PDB entry 2Q8P | X-ray diffraction, 1.95 A resolution | chain A

# Chain A
Name: Iron-regulated surface determinant E
Organism: Staphylococcus aureus subsp. aureus
UniProtKB: Q7A652 (Q7A652_STAAN); residues 32-289 here = UniProt positions 32-289
Chain sequence (260 residues; numbered 30 to 289; the number before each row is that of its first residue):
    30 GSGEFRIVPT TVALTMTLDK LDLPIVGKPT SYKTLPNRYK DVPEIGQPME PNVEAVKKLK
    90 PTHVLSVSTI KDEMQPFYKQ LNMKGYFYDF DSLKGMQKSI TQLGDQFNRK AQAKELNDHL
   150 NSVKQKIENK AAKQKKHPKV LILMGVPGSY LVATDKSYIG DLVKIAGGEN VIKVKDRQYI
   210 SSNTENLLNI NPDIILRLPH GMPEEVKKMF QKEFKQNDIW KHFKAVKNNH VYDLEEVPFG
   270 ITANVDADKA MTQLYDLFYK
Disordered / not traced: 30-31
Sequence notes: expression tag (30-31)
Modified positions: Mse45, Mse78, Mse103, Mse112, Mse125, Mse173, Mse231, Mse238, Mse280 (selenomethionine; parent Met)
Curated features (UniProtKB/Swiss-Prot):
  - binding site (heme): Val41, Ala42, Ser60, Tyr61, Mse78, His229

# Summary
From UniProt: 6 heme-binding residues.
Chain A is Iron-regulated surface determinant E (Staphylococcus aureus subsp. aureus); the structure, Crystal
Structure of selenomethionine labelled S. aureus IsdE complexed with heme, was determined by X-ray
diffraction, deposited together with 2Q8Q.
